Entry 6HDY (X-ray diffraction, 2.20 A resolution); this record covers chain A.

[Chain A]
Name: 2-hydroxyisobutyryl-CoA synthetase
Organism: Aquincola tertiaricarbonis
Notes: EC 6.2.1.-
UniProtKB: I3VE75 (I3VE75_9BURK); numbering as in UniProt (aligned over 1-477)
Chain sequence (499 residues; each row starts with the number of its first residue; numbers below 1 keep their minus sign (Met-10 is residue -10)):
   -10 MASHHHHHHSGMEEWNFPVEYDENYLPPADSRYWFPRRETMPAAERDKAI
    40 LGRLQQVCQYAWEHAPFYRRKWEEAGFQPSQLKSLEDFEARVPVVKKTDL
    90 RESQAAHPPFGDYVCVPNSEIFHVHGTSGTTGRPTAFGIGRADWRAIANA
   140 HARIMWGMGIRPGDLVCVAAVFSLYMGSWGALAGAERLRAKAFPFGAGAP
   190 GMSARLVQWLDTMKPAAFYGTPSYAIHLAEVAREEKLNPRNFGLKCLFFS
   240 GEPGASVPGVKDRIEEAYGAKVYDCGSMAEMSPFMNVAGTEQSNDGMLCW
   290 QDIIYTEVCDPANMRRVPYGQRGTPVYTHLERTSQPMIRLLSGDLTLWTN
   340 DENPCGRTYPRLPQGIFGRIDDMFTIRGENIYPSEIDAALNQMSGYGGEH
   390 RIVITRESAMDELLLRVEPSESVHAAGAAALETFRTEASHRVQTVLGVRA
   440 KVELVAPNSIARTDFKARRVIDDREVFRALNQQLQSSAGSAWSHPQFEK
Disordered / not traced: -10 to -2, 118-121, 477-488
Construct notes: initiating methionine (-10); expression tag (-9 to 0, 478-488)
Ligand contacts:
  - (3S)-3-hydroxybutanoic acid (3HL): Tyr164, Met165, Gly166, Tyr208, Ser239, Gly240, Gly265, Ser266, Met267, Ala268, Phe273
  - (3S)-3-hydroxybutanoic acid / 8LQ: Tyr164, Met165, Gly166, Tyr208, Phe238, Ser239, Gly240, Glu241, Pro242, Asp263, Cys264, Gly265, Ser266, Met267, Ala268, Glu269, Phe273, Met286, Ser331, Asp333, Ile355, Arg358, Lys455
  - 8LQ ([[(2R,3S,4R,5R)-5-(6-aminopurin-9-yl)-3,4-bis(oxidanyl)oxolan-2-yl]methoxy-oxidanyl-phosphoryl] (3S)-3-oxidanylbutanoate): Tyr164, Met165, Gly166, Tyr208, Phe238, Ser239, Gly240, Glu241, Pro242, Asp263, Cys264, Gly265, Ser266, Met267, Ala268, Glu269, Phe273, Met286, Ser331, Asp333, Ile355, Arg358, Lys455

[Overview]
Bound to chain A: (3S)-3-hydroxybutanoic acid, compound 8LQ and (3S)-3-hydroxybutanoic acid / 8LQ.
Chain A is 2-hydroxyisobutyryl-CoA synthetase (Aquincola tertiaricarbonis); the structure, Crystal structure
of 2-Hydroxyisobutyryl-CoA Ligase (HCL) in the postadenylation state in complex with S3-HB-AMP, was determined
by X-ray diffraction together with 6HDW, 6HDX, 6HE0 and 6HE2 from the same study.
